PDB entry 6Z6E | X-ray diffraction, 1.40 A resolution | chains A and B of the 3 polymer chains in the assembly

Chain A (and B):
Name: Terminase small subunit
Organism: Enterobacteria phage HK97
Notes: chain B of this document is another copy of the same molecule, construct and numbering; everything in this record applies to it too
UniProt: Q9MBW4 (Q9MBW4_BPHK7); residues 2-161 here = UniProt positions 2-161
Amino-acid sequence (160 residues; row label = number of the first residue in the row):
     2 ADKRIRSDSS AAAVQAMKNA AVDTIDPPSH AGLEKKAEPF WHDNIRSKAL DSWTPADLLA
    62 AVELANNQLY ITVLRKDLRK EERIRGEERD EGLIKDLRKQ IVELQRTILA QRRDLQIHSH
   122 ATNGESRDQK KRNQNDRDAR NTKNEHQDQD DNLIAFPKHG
Not modelled in the structure: 2-20, 125-161 (chain B: 2-22, 125-161)
Curated features (UniProtKB/Swiss-Prot):
  - region: K37 to L60 (Helix-turn-helix (HTH))
  - binding site (DNA): K96, K100, R107, R114, R128

Interface between chain A and chain B:
Residue-residue contacts (56; chain A residue first):
  H31(A) with P40(B); F41(B); D44(B), salt bridge
  A32(A) with F41(B), hydrophobic; T73(B)
  E35(A) with R76(B); R80(B), salt bridge
  K49(A) with S120(B), hydrogen bond; N124(B), hydrogen bond
  S53(A) with N124(B), hydrogen bond (backbone-side chain)
  T55(A) with S48(B); T123(B)
  P56(A) with D44(B); S48(B)
  A57(A) with D44(B); N45(B); S48(B), hydrogen bond (backbone-side chain); R113(B), hydrogen bond (backbone-side chain)
  D58(A) with R113(B), salt bridge; I118(B); S120(B), hydrogen bond; N124(B)
  L60(A) with F41(B), hydrophobic; D44(B); N45(B); Q69(B)
  E64(A) with I72(B); R76(B), salt bridge; Q106(B), hydrogen bond
  N67(A) with R76(B)
  N68(A) with Q106(B), hydrogen bond
  Y71(A) with L79(B); R80(B); E83(B), hydrogen bond; R99(B), hydrogen bond
  L75(A) with R99(B)
  L94(A) with E92(B)
  D97(A) with K96(B), salt bridge
  L98(A) with R99(B)
  Q101(A) with K96(B); R99(B), hydrogen bond
  E104(A) with K100(B), salt bridge; R107(B), salt bridge
  T108(A) with V103(B); Q106(B); R107(B), hydrogen bond
  A111(A) with L110(B)
  Q112(A) with L110(B)
  D115(A) with L110(B); R113(B), salt bridge; H119(B); S120(B), hydrogen bond (backbone-backbone)
  L116(A) with R113(B); S120(B), hydrogen bond (backbone-side chain)
  Q117(A) with S120(B); H121(B)
Other interface residues (no listed pair), chain A (31 interface residues in all): P29, A61, D78, L105, R107
Other interface residues (no listed pair), chain B (29 interface residues in all): R47, I102

Summary:
31 residues of chain A and 29 residues of chain B are in contact, with 14 hydrogen bonds and 8 salt bridges.
Polar pairs include H31(A)-D44(B), E35(A)-R80(B) and D58(A)-R113(B). From UniProt: 5 DNA-binding residues on
chain A.
Both chains are Terminase small subunit (Enterobacteria phage HK97). Entry 6Z6E (Crystal structure of the HK97
bacteriophage small terminase) was determined by X-ray diffraction together with 6Z6D from the same study.
